PDB entry 7DPZ | electron microscopy, 3.80 A resolution | chains 2 and 4 of the 5 polymer chains in the assembly

Chain 2:
Molecule: VP2
Organism: Coxsackievirus B1
UniProt: A0A2S0RQC2 (A0A2S0RQC2_9ENTO); residues 1-263 here correspond to UniProt positions 70-332 (UniProt number = residue number + 69)
Chain sequence (263 residues; row label = number of the first residue in the row):
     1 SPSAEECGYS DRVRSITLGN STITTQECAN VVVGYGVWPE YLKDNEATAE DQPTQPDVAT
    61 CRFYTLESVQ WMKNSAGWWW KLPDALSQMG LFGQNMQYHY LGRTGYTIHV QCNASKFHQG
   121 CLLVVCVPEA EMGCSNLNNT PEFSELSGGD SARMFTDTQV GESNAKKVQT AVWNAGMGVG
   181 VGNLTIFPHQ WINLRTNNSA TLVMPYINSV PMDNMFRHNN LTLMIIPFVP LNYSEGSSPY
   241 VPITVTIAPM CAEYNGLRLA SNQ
Disordered / not traced: 1-9, 262-263

Chain 4:
Molecule: Capsid protein VP4
Organism: Coxsackievirus B1
UniProt: A0A2S1FMR1 (A0A2S1FMR1_9ENTO); residues 1-69 here = UniProt positions 1-69
Chain sequence (69 residues; numbered 1 to 69; the number before each row is that of its first residue):
     1 MGAQVSTQKT GAHETGLNAS GNSVIHYTNI NYYKDAASNS ANRQDFTQDP GKFTEPVKDI
    61 MVKTMPALN
Disordered / not traced: 1-3, 10-24, 69
Construct notes: variant Val24 (Ile in A0A2S1FMR1)

Chain 2 / chain 4 interface:
Residue-residue contacts (13; chain 2 residue first):
  Arg12(2) with Leu68(4)
  Arg14(2) with Lys58(4); Asp59(4), salt bridge
  Asn30(2) with Lys58(4); Asp59(4); Met61(4)
  Val31(2) with Val57(4); Lys58(4), hydrogen bond (backbone-backbone)
  Val32(2) with Pro56(4)
  Val33(2) with Pro56(4), hydrogen bond (backbone-backbone)
  Gly34(2) with Pro56(4)
  Tyr35(2) with Lys52(4); Phe53(4), hydrophobic
Other interface residues (no listed pair), chain 2 (10 interface residues in all): Asp11, Trp38

Overview:
10 residues of chain 2 and 8 residues of chain 4 are in contact; the contacts include 2 hydrogen bonds and 1
salt bridge. Polar contacts include Arg14(2)-Asp59(4), Val31(2)-Lys58(4) and Val33(2)-Pro56(4).
Chain 2 is VP2 and chain 4 is Capsid protein VP4, both from Coxsackievirus B1; the structure, Cryo-EM
structure of Coxsackievirus B1 virion in complex with CAR, was determined by electron microscopy together with
7DPF, 7DPG, 7DQ1 and 7DQ4 from the same study.
